5CCG - chains B and D of the 6 polymer chains in the assembly; structure by X-ray diffraction, 3.50 A resolution.

Chain B:
Name: Syntaxin-1A
Organism: Rattus norvegicus
Reference sequence: P32851 (STX1A_RAT); numbering as in UniProt (aligned over 191-256)
Sequence (67 residues; numbered 190 to 256; the number before each row is that of its first residue):
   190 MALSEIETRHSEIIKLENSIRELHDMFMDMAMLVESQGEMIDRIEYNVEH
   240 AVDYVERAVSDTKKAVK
Not modelled in the structure: 190
Construct notes: initiating methionine (190)
Curated features (UniProtKB/Swiss-Prot):
  - site: Lys253, Ala254 (Microbial infection: Cleavage)
  - cross-link (Glycyl lysine isopeptide (Lys-Gly)): Lys252 (interchain with G-Cter in SUMO), Lys253 (interchain with G-Cter in SUMO), Lys256 (interchain with G-Cter in SUMO)

Chain D:
Name: Synaptosomal-associated protein 25
Organism: Rattus norvegicus
Reference sequence: P60881 (SNP25_RAT), isoform P60881-2; residues 141-204 here = UniProt positions 141-204
Sequence (65 residues; row label = number of the first residue in the row):
   140 MARENEMDENLEQVSGIIGNLRHMALDMGNEIDTQNRQIDRIMEKADSNK
   190 TRIDEANQRATKMLG
Not modelled in the structure: 140
Construct notes: initiating methionine (140)
Curated features (UniProtKB/Swiss-Prot):
  - site ((Microbial infection) Cleavage): Arg180, Ile181, Gln197, Arg198
  - modified residue (Phosphoserine): Ser154, Ser187

How chain B and chain D interact:
Pairs across the interface (6; chain B residue first):
  Arg198(B) with Glu143(D), salt bridge
  Ile202(B) with Met146(D), hydrophobic
  Ile209(B) with Val153(D), hydrophobic
  Leu212(B) with Ile157(D), hydrophobic
  Phe216(B) with Leu160(D), hydrophobic
  Met219(B) with Met167(D), hydrophobic
Also at the interface, not in a pair above, chain B (7 interface residues in all): Val244
Also at the interface, not in a pair above, chain D (10 interface residues in all): Leu150, Met163, Ile171, Ile192

In short:
7 residues of chain B face 10 of chain D across their interface, with 1 salt bridge. Its one salt-bridged
contact is Arg198(B)-Glu143(D).
Chain B is Syntaxin-1A and chain D is Synaptosomal-associated protein 25, both from Rattus norvegicus; the
structure, Structure of the Ca2+-bound synaptotagmin-1 SNARE complex (long unit cell form), was determined by
X-ray diffraction (same publication as 5CCH, 5CCI and 5CCJ).
